Entry 1YWT (X-ray diffraction, 2.40 A resolution); this record covers chains B and D of the 4 polymer chains in the assembly.

== Chain B ==
Protein: 14-3-3 protein sigma
From: Homo sapiens
UniProt: P31947 (1433S_HUMAN); residue numbers follow UniProt; this construct covers 1-248
Chain sequence (248 residues; numbered 1 to 248; the number before each row is that of its first residue):
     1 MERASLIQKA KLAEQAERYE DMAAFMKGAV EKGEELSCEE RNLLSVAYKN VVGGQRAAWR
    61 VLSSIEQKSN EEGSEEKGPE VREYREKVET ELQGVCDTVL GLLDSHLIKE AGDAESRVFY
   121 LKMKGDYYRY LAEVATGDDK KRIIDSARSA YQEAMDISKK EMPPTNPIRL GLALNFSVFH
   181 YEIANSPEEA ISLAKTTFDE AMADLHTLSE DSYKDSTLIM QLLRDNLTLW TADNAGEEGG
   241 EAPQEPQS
Unresolved in the structure: 70-78, 232-248
Ion coordination: Ca2+: Glu31, His106
Curated features (UniProtKB/Swiss-Prot):
  - site (Interaction with phosphoserine on interacting protein): Arg56, Arg129
  - modified residue (Phosphoserine): Ser5, Ser74, Ser248

== Chain D ==
Protein: synthetic optimal phosphopeptide (mode-1)
Chain sequence (12 residues; numbered 1 to 12; the number before each row is that of its first residue):
     1 MARSHSYPAG KK
Unresolved in the structure: 10-12
Modified positions: Ser6 (phosphoserine; SEP)

== Chain B / chain D interface ==
Contacting residue pairs - 29 pairs, chain B then chain D:
  Lys49(B) - Ser6(D)
  Lys49(B) - Pro8(D)  hydrogen bond (side chain-backbone)
  Lys49(B) - Ala9(D)  hydrogen bond (side chain-backbone)
  Arg56(B) - Ser6(D)
  Arg60(B) - Arg3(D)
  Lys122(B) - Tyr7(D)  hydrogen bond (side chain-backbone)
  Arg129(B) - Ser6(D)
  Tyr130(B) - Ser6(D)
  Leu174(B) - His5(D)
  Leu174(B) - Ser6(D)
  Leu174(B) - Tyr7(D)
  Asn175(B) - Ser6(D)
  Asn175(B) - Tyr7(D)  hydrogen bond (side chain-backbone)
  Val178(B) - Ser4(D)
  Val178(B) - His5(D)
  Glu182(B) - Arg3(D)
  Glu182(B) - Ser4(D)  hydrogen bond
  Asp215(B) - Tyr7(D)  hydrogen bond
  Ile219(B) - Tyr7(D)  hydrophobic
  Leu222(B) - His5(D)
  Leu222(B) - Ser6(D)
  Leu222(B) - Tyr7(D)  hydrophobic
  Asp225(B) - His5(D)
  Asn226(B) - Ser4(D)
  Asn226(B) - His5(D)  hydrogen bond (side chain-backbone)
  Leu229(B) - Ala2(D)
  Leu229(B) - Arg3(D)
  Leu229(B) - Ser4(D)
  Trp230(B) - Ser4(D)
Other interface residues (no listed pair), chain B (19 interface residues in all): Ser45, Leu218

== Summary ==
19 residues of chain B face 8 of chain D across their interface; the contacts include 7 hydrogen bonds. Among
the polar pairs are Lys49(B)-Pro8(D), Lys49(B)-Ala9(D) and Lys122(B)-Tyr7(D). Glu31(B) and His106(B)
coordinate Ca2+.
Here chain B is 14-3-3 protein sigma (Homo sapiens) and chain D is synthetic optimal phosphopeptide (mode-1).
Entry 1YWT (Crystal structure of the human sigma isoform of 14-3-3 in complex with a mode-1 phosphopeptide)
was determined by X-ray diffraction.
